8ETW - chains X and Z of the 10 polymer chains in the assembly; structure by electron microscopy, 2.64 A resolution.

== Chain X ==
Molecule: RuvB-like protein 1
From: Saccharomyces cerevisiae S288C
Notes: EC 3.6.4.12
Reference sequence: Q03940 (RUVB1_YEAST); residue numbers follow UniProt; this construct covers 21-463
Chain sequence (443 residues; row label = number of the first residue in the row):
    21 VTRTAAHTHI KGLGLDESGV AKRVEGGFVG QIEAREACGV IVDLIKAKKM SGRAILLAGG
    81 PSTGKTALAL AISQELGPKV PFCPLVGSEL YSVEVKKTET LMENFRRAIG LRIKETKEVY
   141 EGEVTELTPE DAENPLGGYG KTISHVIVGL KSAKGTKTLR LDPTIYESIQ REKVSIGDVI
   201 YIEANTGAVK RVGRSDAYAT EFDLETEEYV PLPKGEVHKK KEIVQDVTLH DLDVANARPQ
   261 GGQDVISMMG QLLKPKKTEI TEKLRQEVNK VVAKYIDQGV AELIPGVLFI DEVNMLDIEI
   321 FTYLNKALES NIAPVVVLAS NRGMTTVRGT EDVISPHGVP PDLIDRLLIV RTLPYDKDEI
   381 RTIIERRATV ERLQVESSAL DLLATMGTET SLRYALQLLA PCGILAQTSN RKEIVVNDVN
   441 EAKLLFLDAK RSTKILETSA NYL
Not modelled in the structure: 21
Residues lining bound ligands: ADP (adenosine-5'-diphosphate): A26, H27, H29, I30, G47, F48, V49, Q51, G80, P81, S82, T83, G84, K85, T86, A87, Y375, I383, L412, R413, L416

== Chain Z ==
Molecule: Ino eighty subunit 2
From: Saccharomyces cerevisiae S288C
Reference sequence: P40154 (IES2_YEAST); numbering as in UniProt (aligned over 293-320)
Chain sequence (28 residues; each row starts with the number of its first residue):
   293 FVKPRRPYNS EGMTRILRRY EEDLFCTF

== Chain X / chain Z interface ==
Contacting residue pairs (23; chain X residue first):
  A152(X) - L316(Z)  hydrophobic
  L156(X) - L309(Z)  hydrophobic
  L156(X) - C318(Z)  hydrophobic
  G158(X) - F320(Z)
  Y159(X) - M305(Z)
  Y159(X) - R307(Z)  hydrogen bond
  Y159(X) - C318(Z)  hydrophobic
  Y159(X) - T319(Z)
  Y159(X) - F320(Z)  hydrophobic
  G160(X) - T319(Z)  hydrogen bond (backbone-backbone)
  K161(X) - F317(Z)
  K161(X) - T319(Z)
  T162(X) - F317(Z)
  I163(X) - D315(Z)
  I163(X) - L316(Z)
  I163(X) - F317(Z)  hydrogen bond (backbone-backbone)
  S164(X) - D315(Z)
  D182(X) - R310(Z)  salt bridge
  D182(X) - D315(Z)
  P183(X) - D315(Z)
  P183(X) - F317(Z)  hydrophobic
  T184(X) - R310(Z)
  E187(X) - F317(Z)
Interface residues without a listed pair, chain X (14 interface residues in all): Y186
Interface residues without a listed pair, chain Z (12 interface residues in all): T306, I308

== Summary ==
14 residues of chain X face 12 of chain Z across their interface, with 3 hydrogen bonds and 1 salt bridge.
Polar contacts include D182(X)-R310(Z), Y159(X)-R307(Z) and G160(X)-T319(Z). Ligands of chain X: ADP.
Here chain X is RuvB-like protein 1 and chain Z is Ino eighty subunit 2, both from Saccharomyces cerevisiae
S288C. Entry 8ETW (Class3 of INO80-Hexasome complex) was determined by electron microscopy together with 8ETS,
8ETT, 8ETU, 8ETV, 8EU9, 8EUE, 8EUF and 8EUJ from the same study.
